4ZCK - chain A; structure by X-ray diffraction, 2.48 A resolution.

Chain A:
Protein: GTP-binding protein TypA/BipA
Source organism: Escherichia coli (strain K12)
UniProt: P32132 (TYPA_ECOLI); numbering as in UniProt (aligned over 306-603)
Amino-acid sequence (332 residues; each row starts with the number of its first residue):
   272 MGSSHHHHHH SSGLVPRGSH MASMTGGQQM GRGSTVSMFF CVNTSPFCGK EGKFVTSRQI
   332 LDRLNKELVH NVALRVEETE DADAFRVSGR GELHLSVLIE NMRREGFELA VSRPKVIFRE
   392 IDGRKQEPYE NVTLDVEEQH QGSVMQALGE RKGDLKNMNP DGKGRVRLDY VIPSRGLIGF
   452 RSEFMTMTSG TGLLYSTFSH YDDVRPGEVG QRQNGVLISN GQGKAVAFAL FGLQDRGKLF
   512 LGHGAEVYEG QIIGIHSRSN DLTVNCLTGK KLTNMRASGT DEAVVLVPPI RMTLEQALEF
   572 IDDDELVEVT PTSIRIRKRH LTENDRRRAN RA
Not modelled in the structure: 272-303, 550
Differences from the reference sequence: initiating methionine (272); expression tag (273-305)
Metal / ion sites: Mg2+: Gly-481, Glu-570

Overview:
The Mg2+ site is built by Gly-481 and Glu-570.
Chain A is GTP-binding protein TypA/BipA (Escherichia coli (strain K12)); the structure, Crystal Structure of
C-terminal Fragment of Escherichia coli BipA/TypA, was determined by X-ray diffraction together with 4ZCI,
4ZCL and 4ZCM from the same study.
